PDB entry 7BTP | electron microscopy, 4.01 A resolution (low resolution: residue-level contacts below are approximate; hydrogen-bond / salt-bridge calls are withheld) | chains E and F of the 6 polymer chains in the assembly

== Chain E ==
Molecule: Type-1 restriction enzyme EcoR124II specificity protein
Source organism: Escherichia coli
UniProt: P10485 (T1S1_ECOLX); numbering as in UniProt (aligned over 1-404)
Amino-acid sequence (404 residues; row label = number of the first residue in the row):
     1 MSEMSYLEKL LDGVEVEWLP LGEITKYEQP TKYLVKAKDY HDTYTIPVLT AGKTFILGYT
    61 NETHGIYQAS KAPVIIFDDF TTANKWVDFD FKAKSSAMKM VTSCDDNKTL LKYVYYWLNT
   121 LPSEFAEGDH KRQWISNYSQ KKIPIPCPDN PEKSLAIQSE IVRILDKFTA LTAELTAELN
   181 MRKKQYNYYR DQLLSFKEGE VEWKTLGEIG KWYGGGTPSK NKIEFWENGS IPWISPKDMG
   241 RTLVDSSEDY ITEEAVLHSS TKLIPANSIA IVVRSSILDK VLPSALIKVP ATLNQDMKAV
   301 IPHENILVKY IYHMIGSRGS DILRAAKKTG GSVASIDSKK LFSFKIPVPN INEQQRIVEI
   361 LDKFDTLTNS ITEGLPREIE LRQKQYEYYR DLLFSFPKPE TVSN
Not modelled in the structure: 1-12, 397-404
UniProt features mapped onto this chain:
  - mutagenesis: L179 (L179LTAEL: Alters sequence specificity from 5'-GAAN(6)RTCG-3' to 5'-GAAN(7)RTCG-3')

== Chain F ==
Molecule: Overcome classical restriction gp0.3
Source organism: Escherichia phage T7
UniProt: P03775 (OCR_BPT7); residues 0-116 here correspond to UniProt positions 1-117 (UniProt number = residue number + 1)
Amino-acid sequence (117 residues; numbered 0 to 116; the number before each row is that of its first residue; numbering starts at 0):
     0 MAMSNMTYNN VFDHAYEMLK ENIRYDDIRD TDDLHDAIHM AADNAVPHYY ADIFSVMASE
    60 GIDLEFEDSG LMPDTKDVIR ILQARIYEQL TIDLWEDAED LLNEYLEEVE EYEEDEE
Not modelled in the structure: 0-4, 111-116

== How chain E and chain F interact ==
Residue-residue contacts (20):
  Y40(E) with K75(F)
  T217(E) with W94(F)
  K220(E) with E66(F)
  S235(E) with D67(F)
  P236(E) with D67(F); G69(F)
  K237(E) with D67(F); G69(F)
  R274(E) with H38(F); Y86(F)
  K280(E) with D73(F)
  N294(E) with D67(F)
  Q295(E) with D31(F); H34(F); W94(F)
  D296(E) with H38(F)
  G331(E) with D42(F)
  S332(E) with D42(F)
  V333(E) with D42(F); Y86(F)
Other interface residues (no listed pair), chain E (17 interface residues in all): S219, N221, S275
Other interface residues (no listed pair), chain F (18 interface residues in all): N43, F65, S68, L70, P72, I91, E95

== Summary ==
17 residues of chain E and 18 residues of chain F are in contact. From UniProt: one mutagenesis site on chain
E.
Chain E is Type-1 restriction enzyme EcoR124II specificity protein (Escherichia coli) and chain F is Overcome
classical restriction gp0.3 (Escherichia phage T7); the structure, EcoR124I-Ocr in Restriction-Alleviation
State, was determined by electron microscopy, deposited together with 7BST, 7BTO, 7BTQ and 7BTR.
